8VWU - chains C and J of the 10 polymer chains in the assembly; structure by electron microscopy, 3.00 A resolution.

[Chain C]
Protein: Histone H2A type 1
From: Homo sapiens
UniProt: P0C0S8 (H2A1_HUMAN); residues 1-129 here correspond to UniProt positions 2-130 (UniProt number = residue number + 1)
Sequence (129 residues; row label = number of the first residue in the row):
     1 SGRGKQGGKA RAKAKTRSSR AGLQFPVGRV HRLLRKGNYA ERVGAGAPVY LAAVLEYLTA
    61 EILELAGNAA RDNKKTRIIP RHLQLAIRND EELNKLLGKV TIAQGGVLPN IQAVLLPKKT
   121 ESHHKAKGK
Not modelled in the structure: 1-9, 119-129
UniProt features mapped onto this chain:
  - modified residue: Ser1 (N-acetylserine), Arg3 (Citrulline), Lys5 (N6-(2-hydroxyisobutyryl)lysine), Lys9 (N6-(2-hydroxyisobutyryl)lysine), Lys13 (N6-(beta-hydroxybutyryl)lysine), Lys36 (N6-(2-hydroxyisobutyryl)lysine), Lys74 (N6-(2-hydroxyisobutyryl)lysine), Lys75 (N6-(2-hydroxyisobutyryl)lysine), Lys95 (N6-(2-hydroxyisobutyryl)lysine), Lys99 (N6-glutaryllysine), Gln104 (N5-methylglutamine), Lys118 (N6-(2-hydroxyisobutyryl)lysine), Lys119 (N6-crotonyllysine), Thr120 (Phosphothreonine), Lys125 (N6-crotonyllysine)
  - cross-link (Glycyl lysine isopeptide (Lys-Gly)): Lys13 (interchain with G-Cter in ubiquitin), Lys15 (interchain with G-Cter in ubiquitin), Lys119 (interchain with G-Cter in ubiquitin)

[Chain J]
Molecule: 601 J strand (non-damaged strand)
Sequence (147 nucleotides; each row starts with the number of its first residue):
     1 ATCGGATGTA TATATCTGAC ACGTGCCTGG AGACTAGGGA GTAATCCCCT TGGCGGTTAA
    61 AACGCGGGGG ACAGCGCGTA CGTGCGTTTA AGCGGTGCTA GAGCTGTCTA CGACCAATTG
   121 AGCGGCCTCG GCACCGGGAT TCTCGAT

[Chain C / chain J interface]
Residue-residue contacts (16; chain C residue first):
  Arg11(C) with DA117(J), base contact; DT118(J), hydrogen bond to the sugar
  Arg29(C) with DG122(J), phosphate contact; DC123(J), salt bridge to the phosphate
  Arg42(C) with DG112(J), sugar contact; DA113(J), phosphate contact
  Val43(C) with DG112(J), sugar contact; DA113(J), hydrogen bond to the phosphate
  Gly44(C) with DG112(J), phosphate contact
  Ala45(C) with DG112(J), hydrogen bond to the phosphate
  Lys75(C) with DC132(J), phosphate contact; DA133(J), salt bridge to the phosphate
  Thr76(C) with DG131(J), hydrogen bond to the phosphate; DC132(J), hydrogen bond to the phosphate
  Arg77(C) with DG131(J), sugar contact; DC132(J), hydrogen bond to the phosphate
Also at the interface, not in a pair above, chain C (12 interface residues in all): His31, Glu41, Lys74

[Overview]
Chain C and chain J form an interface of 12 and 9 residues respectively, with 6 hydrogen bonds and 2 salt
bridges. Among the polar pairs are Arg11(C)-DT118(J), Val43(C)-DA113(J) and Ala45(C)-DG112(J).
Chain C is Histone H2A type 1 (Homo sapiens) and chain J is 601 J strand (non-damaged strand); the structure,
Nucleosome containing 8oxoG at SHL4, was determined by electron microscopy, deposited together with 8VWS, 8VWT
and 8VWV.
